3J46 - chains y and 2 of the 14 polymer chains in the assembly; structure by electron microscopy, 10.10 A resolution (very low resolution: no residue pairs are listed; an interface is given only as per-side residue counts).

# Chain y
Protein: Protein translocase subunit SecY
Organism: Escherichia coli
Reference sequence: P0AGA2 (SECY_ECOLI); residues 6-440 here = UniProt positions 6-440
Sequence (437 residues; row label = number of the first residue in the row):
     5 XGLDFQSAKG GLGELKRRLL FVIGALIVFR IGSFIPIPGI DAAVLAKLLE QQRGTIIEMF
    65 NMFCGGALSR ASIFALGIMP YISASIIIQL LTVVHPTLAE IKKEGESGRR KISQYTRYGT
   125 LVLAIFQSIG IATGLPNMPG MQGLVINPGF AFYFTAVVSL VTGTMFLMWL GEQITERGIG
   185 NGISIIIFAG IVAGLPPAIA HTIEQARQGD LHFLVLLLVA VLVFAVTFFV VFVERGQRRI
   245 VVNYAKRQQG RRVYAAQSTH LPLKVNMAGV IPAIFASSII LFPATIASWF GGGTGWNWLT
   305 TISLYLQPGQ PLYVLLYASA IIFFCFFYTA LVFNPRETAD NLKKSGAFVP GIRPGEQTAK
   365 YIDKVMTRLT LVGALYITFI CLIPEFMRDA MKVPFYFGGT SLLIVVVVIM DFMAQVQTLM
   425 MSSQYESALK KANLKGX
Differences from the reference sequence: acetylation (5); engineered mutation Cys68 (Ser in P0AGA2); amidation (441)
Modified residues: ACE (acetyl group) at position 5; NH2 (amino group) at position 441
UniProt features mapped onto this chain:
  - mutagenesis: Pro40 (P40S: In secY100; temperature-sensitive), Ile60 to Arg74 (Some loss of viability, supports protein translocation; strongly suppresses defective and missing signal sequences; transient transmembrane channels open), Asn65 to Gly70 (Grows almost as well as wild-type, supports protein translocation; strongly suppresses defective and missing signal sequences; transient transmembrane channels open), Phe67 (F67C: In prlA3; altered signal sequence interaction, transient channel opening and closing in presence of oxidant; massive ion flux when cross-linked to SecE C-120 mutation), Gly167 (G167E: In secY100; temperature-sensitive), Gly240 (G240D: In secY24; temperature-sensitive at 42 degrees Celsius, impairs interaction with SecE even at 30 degrees in vitro), Ser282 (S282R: In prlA401; altered signal sequence interaction, transient transmembrane channels open), Phe286 (F286Y: In prlA4-1; altered signal sequence interaction), Pro287 (P287L: In secY161; altered signal sequence interaction), Ile290 (I290T: In secY121; altered signal sequence interaction), Arg357 (R357H: In secY39; cold-sensitive), Ala363 (A363S: In secY40; cold-sensitive), 1 further mutagenesis entry in UniProt

# Chain 2
Molecule: 23S ribosomal RNA
Organism: Escherichia coli
Notes: fragment: helix 50
Sequence (36 nucleotides; each row starts with the number of its first residue):
  1307 AAGGGUUCCU GUCCAACGUU AAUCGGGGCA GGGUGA

# How chain y and chain 2 interact
At this resolution (10 A) residue pairs are not listed: 8 residues of chain y and 6 of chain 2 lie at the interface.

# Overview
Chain y and chain 2 form an interface of 8 and 6 residues respectively. From UniProt: 15 mutagenesis sites on
chain y.
Here chain y is Protein translocase subunit SecY and chain 2 is 23S ribosomal RNA, both from Escherichia coli.
Entry 3J46 (Structure of the SecY protein translocation channel in action) was determined by electron
microscopy, deposited together with 3J45.
